Entry 4MF8 (X-ray diffraction, 2.32 A resolution); this record covers chains A and P of the 4 polymer chains in the assembly.

# Chain A
Protein: DNA polymerase beta
Source organism: Homo sapiens
Notes: EC 2.7.7.7, 4.2.99.-
Reference sequence: P06746 (DPOLB_HUMAN); numbering as in UniProt (aligned over 7-335)
Amino-acid sequence (329 residues; row label = number of the first residue in the row):
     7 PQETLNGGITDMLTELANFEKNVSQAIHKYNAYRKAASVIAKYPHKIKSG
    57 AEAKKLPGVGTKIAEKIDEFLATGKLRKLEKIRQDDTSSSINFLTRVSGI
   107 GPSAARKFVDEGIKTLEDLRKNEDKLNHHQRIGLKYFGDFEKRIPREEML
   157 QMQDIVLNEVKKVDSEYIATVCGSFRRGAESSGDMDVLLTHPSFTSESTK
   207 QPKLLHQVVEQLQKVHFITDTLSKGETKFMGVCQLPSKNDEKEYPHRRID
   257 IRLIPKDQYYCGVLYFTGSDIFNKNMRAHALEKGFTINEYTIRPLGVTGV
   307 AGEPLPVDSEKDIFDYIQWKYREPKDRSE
Unresolved in the structure: 203-207, 244-248, 303
Metal / ion sites: Na+ site 1: Lys-60, Leu-62, Val-65 (shared with 1 residue of chain D); Na+ site 2: Thr-101, Val-103, Ile-106 (shared with DG9(P) of chain P); Mg2+ near Ser-171 (its only coordinating residue here)
Curated features (UniProtKB/Swiss-Prot):
  - region: Arg-183 to Asp-192 (DNA-binding)
  - active site: Lys-72 (Nucleophile)
  - binding site (K(+)): Lys-60, Leu-62, Val-65, Thr-101, Val-103, Ile-106
  - binding site (Na(+)): Lys-60, Leu-62, Val-65, Thr-101, Val-103, Ile-106
  - binding site (dATP): Arg-149, Ser-180, Arg-183, Gly-189, Asp-190
  - binding site (dCTP): Arg-149, Ser-180, Arg-183, Gly-189, Asp-190
  - binding site (dGTP): Arg-149, Ser-180, Arg-183, Gly-189, Asp-190, Asp-192
  - binding site (dTTP): Arg-149, Ser-180, Arg-183, Gly-189, Asp-190
  - binding site (Mg(2+)): Asp-190, Asp-192, Asp-256
  - modified residue: Lys-72 (N6-acetyllysine), Arg-83 (Omega-N-methylarginine), Arg-152 (Omega-N-methylarginine)
  - cross-link (Glycyl lysine isopeptide (Lys-Gly)): Lys-41 (interchain with G-Cter in ubiquitin), Lys-61 (interchain with G-Cter in ubiquitin), Lys-81 (interchain with G-Cter in ubiquitin)
  - natural variant: Leu-22 (L22P: Found in a gastric cancer sample; uncertain significance), Tyr-39 (Y39C: Found in a gastric cancer sample; uncertain significance), Gly-118 (G118V: Decreased DNA-directed DNA polymerase activity), Arg-137 (R137Q: Decreased function in base-excision repair), Arg-149 (R149I: Decreased DNA-directed DNA polymerase activity), Asp-160 (D160N: Found in a gastric cancer sample; uncertain significance), Cys-239 (C239R: Found in a gastric cancer sample; uncertain significance), Lys-289 (K289M: Found in a colon cancer sample; uncertain significance), Asn-294 (N294D: Found in a gastric cancer sample; uncertain significance), Glu-295 (E295K: Found in a gastric cancer sample; uncertain significance)
  - mutagenesis: Phe-25 (F25W: No effect on 5'-dRP lyase activity. Decreased ssDNA binding), His-34 (H34G: Decreased 5'-dRP lyase activity. Decreased ssDNA binding), Lys-35 (K35A: Decreased 5'-dRP lyase activity. Decreased ssDNA binding. Loss of 5'-dRP lyase activity; when associated with A-68 and A-72. Decreased ssDNA binding; when associated with A-68 and A-72 ...), Tyr-39 (Y39F: No effect on 5'-dRP lyase activity; Y39Q: Abolishes DNA polymerase and 5'-dRP lyase activity), Lys-41 (K41R: Abolishes ubiquitination; when associated with R-61 and R-81), Lys-60 (K60A: Decreased 5'-dRP lyase activity. Decreased ssDNA binding), Lys-61 (K61R: Abolishes ubiquitination; when associated with R-41 and R-81), Lys-68 (K68A: No effect on 5'-dRP lyase activity. Decreased ssDNA binding. Loss of 5'-dRP lyase activity; when associated with A-35 and A-72. Decreased ssDNA binding; when associated with A-35 and A-72 ...), Glu-71 (E71Q: No effect on 5'-dRP lyase activity. No effect on structure shown by circular dichroism. No effect on ssDNA binding), Lys-72 (K72A: Severely reduced 5'-dRP lyase activity. Does not affect ssDNA binding. Loss of 5'-dRP lyase activity; when associated with A-35 and A-68. Decreased ssDNA binding ...), Glu-75 (E75A: Slightly decreased 5'-dRP lyase activity. Decreased ssDNA binding. No effect on structure shown by circular dichroism), Lys-81 (K81R: Abolishes ubiquitination; when associated with R-41 and R-61), 5 further mutagenesis entries in UniProt

# Chain P
Molecule: primer
Sequence (11 nucleotides; row label = number of the first residue in the row):
     1 GCTGATGCGAC
Metal / ion sites: Na+: DG9 (shared with Thr-101(A), Val-103(A), Ile-106(A) of chain A); Mg2+ near DC11 (its only coordinating residue here)

# Chain A / chain P interface
Pairs across the interface - 19 pairs, chain A then chain P:
  Val-103(A) / DG9(P)  phosphate contact
  Ser-104(A) / DG9(P)  phosphate contact
  Gly-105(A) / DC8(P)  phosphate contact
  Gly-105(A) / DG9(P)  hydrogen bond to the phosphate
  Ile-106(A) / DG9(P)  phosphate contact
  Gly-107(A) / DC8(P)  hydrogen bond to the phosphate
  Pro-108(A) / DC8(P)  phosphate contact
  Ser-109(A) / DG7(P)  sugar contact
  Ser-109(A) / DC8(P)  hydrogen bond to the phosphate
  Ala-110(A) / DC8(P)  hydrogen bond to the phosphate
  His-135(A) / DG9(P)  sugar contact
  Arg-254(A) / DA10(P)  salt bridge to the phosphate
  Tyr-271(A) / DC11(P)  phosphate contact
  Phe-272(A) / DC11(P)  phosphate contact
  Gly-274(A) / DC11(P)  phosphate contact
  Asp-276(A) / DC11(P)  base contact
  Asn-279(A) / DC11(P)  hydrogen bond to the base
  Lys-280(A) / DC11(P)  base contact
  Arg-283(A) / DC11(P)  hydrogen bond to the base
Other interface residues (no listed pair), chain A (20 interface residues in all): Met-236, Thr-273, Ser-275

# In short
20 residues of chain A face 5 of chain P across their interface; the contacts include 6 hydrogen bonds and 1
salt bridge. Polar contacts include Asn-279(A)/DC11(P), Arg-283(A)/DC11(P) and Gly-105(A)/DG9(P).
Here chain A is DNA polymerase beta (Homo sapiens) and chain P is primer. Entry 4MF8 (Structure of human DNA
polymerase beta complexed with nicked DNA containing a mismatched template O6MG and ...) was determined by
X-ray diffraction.
